Entry 8JUI (X-ray diffraction, 2.20 A resolution); this record covers chain A.

== Chain A ==
Molecule: Cystathionine beta-lyase
From: Bacillus cereus ATCC 14579
Notes: EC 4.4.1.8
UniProtKB: Q818J6 (Q818J6_BACCR); residues 1-387 here = UniProt positions 1-387
Amino-acid sequence (395 residues; each row starts with the number of its first residue):
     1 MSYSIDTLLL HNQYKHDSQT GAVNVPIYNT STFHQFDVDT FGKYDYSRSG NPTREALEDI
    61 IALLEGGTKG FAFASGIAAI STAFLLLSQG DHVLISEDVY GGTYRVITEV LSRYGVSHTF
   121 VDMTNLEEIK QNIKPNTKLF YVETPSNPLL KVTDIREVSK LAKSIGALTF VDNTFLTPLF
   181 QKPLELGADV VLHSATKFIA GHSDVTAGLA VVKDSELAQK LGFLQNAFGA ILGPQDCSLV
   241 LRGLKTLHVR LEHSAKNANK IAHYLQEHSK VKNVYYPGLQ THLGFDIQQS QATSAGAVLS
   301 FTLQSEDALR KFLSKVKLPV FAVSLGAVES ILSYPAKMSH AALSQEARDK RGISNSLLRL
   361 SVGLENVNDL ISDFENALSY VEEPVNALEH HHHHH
Not modelled in the structure: 1-2, 383-395
Sequence notes: expression tag (388-395)
Modified / non-standard residues: Lys-197 ((2S)-2-amino-6-[[3-hydroxy-2-methyl-5-(phosphonooxymethyl)pyridin-4-yl]methylideneamino]hexanoic acid; LLP)

== Overview ==
Chain A is Cystathionine beta-lyase (Bacillus cereus ATCC 14579); the structure, Crystal structures of
Cystathionine beta lyase from Bacillus cereus ATCC 14579, was determined by X-ray diffraction (same
publication as 8JUJ).
